PDB entry 8T4K | electron microscopy, 2.60 A resolution | chains B and E of the 6 polymer chains in the assembly

== Chain B (and E) ==
Name: MD64 N332-GT5 SOSIP gp41
Organism: Human immunodeficiency virus 1
Notes: chain E of this document is another copy of the same molecule, construct and numbering; everything in this record applies to it too
UniProt: Q2N0S8 (Q2N0S8_9HIV1); residues 512-664 here correspond to UniProt positions 511-663 (UniProt number = residue number - 1)
Sequence (162 residues; numbered 512 to 673; the number before each row is that of its first residue):
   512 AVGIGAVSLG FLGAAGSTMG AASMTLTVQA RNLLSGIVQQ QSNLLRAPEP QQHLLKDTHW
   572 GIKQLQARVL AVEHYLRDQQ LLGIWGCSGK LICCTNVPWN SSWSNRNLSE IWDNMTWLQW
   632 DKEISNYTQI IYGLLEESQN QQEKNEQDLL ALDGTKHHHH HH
Not modelled in the structure: 512-520, 546-570, 664-673
Disulfide bonds: C598-C604
Sequence notes: engineered mutation S519 (Phe518 in Q2N0S8), P559 (Ile558 in Q2N0S8), P561 (Ala560 in Q2N0S8), D568 (Leu567 in Q2N0S8), H570 (Val569 in Q2N0S8), H585 (Arg584 in Q2N0S8), C605 (Thr604 in Q2N0S8); expression tag (665-673)
Residues lining bound ligands: N-acetylglucosamine (NAG; 2-acetamido-2-deoxy-beta-D-glucopyranose): G524, G527, S528

== How chain B and chain E interact ==
Contacting residue pairs (27; chain B residue first):
  V580(B) with L576(E), hydrophobic; V580(E), hydrophobic
  L581(B) with R579(E)
  V583(B) with V583(E), hydrophobic
  E584(B) with R579(E), salt bridge
  L587(B) with L545(E); V583(E), hydrophobic; L587(E), hydrophobic
  R588(B) with L545(E)
  Q591(B) with A541(E), hydrogen bond (side chain-backbone); R542(E); L545(E); Y586(E)
  I595(B) with R542(E)
  S599(B) with G600(E)
  E647(B) with T538(E); R542(E), salt bridge
  N651(B) with M535(E); T538(E)
  E654(B) with G600(E); K601(E); L602(E), hydrogen bond (side chain-backbone); I603(E), hydrogen bond (side chain-backbone)
  K655(B) with S534(E); M535(E), hydrogen bond
  Q658(B) with I603(E); C605(E)
Also at the interface, not in a pair above, chain B (19 interface residues in all): I573, L576, Q577, G594, L661

== Summary ==
19 residues of chain B face 17 of chain E across their interface; the contacts include 4 hydrogen bonds and 2
salt bridges. Polar pairs include E584(B)-R579(E), E647(B)-R542(E) and Q591(B)-A541(E). Ligands of chain B:
N-acetylglucosamine.
Both chains are MD64 N332-GT5 SOSIP gp41 (Human immunodeficiency virus 1). Entry 8T4K (MD64 N332-GT5 sosip)
was determined by electron microscopy together with 8T49, 8T4B, 8T4D and 8T4L from the same study.
